PDB entry 4H07 | X-ray diffraction, 1.14 A resolution | chain A

# Chain A
Protein: Myoglobin
Organism: Physeter catodon
UniProtKB: P02185 (MYG_PHYMC); residues 0-153 here correspond to UniProt positions 1-154 (UniProt number = residue number + 1)
Chain sequence (154 residues; numbered 0 to 153; the number before each row is that of its first residue; numbering starts at 0):
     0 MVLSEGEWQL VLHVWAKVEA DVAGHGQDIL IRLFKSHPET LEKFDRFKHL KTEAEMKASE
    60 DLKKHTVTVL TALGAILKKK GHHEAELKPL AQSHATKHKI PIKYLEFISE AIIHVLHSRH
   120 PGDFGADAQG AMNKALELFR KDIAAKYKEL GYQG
Differences from the reference sequence: engineered mutation T65 (Gly66 in P02185)
Swiss-Prot annotation at these positions:
  - binding site (nitrite): H64
  - binding site (O2): H64
  - binding site (heme b): H93
  - modified residue: S3 (Phosphoserine), T67 (Phosphothreonine)
Ion coordination: heme Fe near H93 (its only coordinating residue here)
Small-molecule neighbours:
  - heme (HEM): L32, T39, K42, F43, R45, H64, T67, V68, A71, L72, L89, S92, H93, H97, I99, Y103, L104, I107, I111, F138
  - phenol (IPH): L89, A90, H93, I99, L104, F138, I142, Y146
What the authors report for this chain:
  - binding site for phenol: H93, Y146
  - contacts within the chain: I99-Y146 (hydrogen bond)
  - conformationally variable residues (side-chain flip): L89

# Overview
Bound to chain A: heme and phenol. Curated annotation (UniProt) lists nitrite-binding residue H64, O2-binding
residue H64 and heme b-binding residue H93. The paper reports a binding site for phenol at H93 and Y146;
conformational variability at L89.
Chain A is Myoglobin (Physeter catodon); the structure, Complex of G65T Myoglobin with Phenol in its Proximal
Cavity, was determined by X-ray diffraction, deposited together with 3U3E and 4H0B.
